Entry 6PUH (X-ray diffraction, 1.88 A resolution); this record covers chains B and G of the 4 polymer chains in the assembly.

== Chain B ==
Molecule: Human TCR alpha chain
From: Homo sapiens
Amino-acid sequence (204 residues; each row starts with the number of its first residue; numbering starts at 0):
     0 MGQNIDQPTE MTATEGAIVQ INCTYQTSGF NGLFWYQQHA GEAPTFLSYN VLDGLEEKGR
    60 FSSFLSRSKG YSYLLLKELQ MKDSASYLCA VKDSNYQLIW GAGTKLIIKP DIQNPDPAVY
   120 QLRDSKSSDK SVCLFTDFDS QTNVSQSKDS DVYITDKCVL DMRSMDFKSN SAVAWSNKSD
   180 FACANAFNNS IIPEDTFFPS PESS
Not modelled in the structure: 0-1, 201-203
Cystine bridges: Cys-22/Cys-88, Cys-132/Cys-182

== Chain G ==
Molecule: Human TCR beta chain
From: Homo sapiens
Amino-acid sequence (246 residues; numbered 0 to 245; the number before each row is that of its first residue; numbering starts at 0):
     0 MNAGVTQTPK FQVLKTGQSM TLQCAQDMNH NSMYWYRQDP GMGLRLIYYS ASEGTTDKGE
    60 VPNGYNVSRL NKREFSLRLE SAAPSQTSVY FCASSVWTGE GSGELFFGEG SRLTVLEDLK
   120 NVFPPEVAVF EPSEAEISHT QKATLVCLAT GFYPDHVELS WWVNGKEVHS GVCTDPQPLK
   180 EQPALNDSRY ALSSRLRVSA TFWQNPRNHF RCQVQFYGLS ENDEWTQDRA KPVTQIVSAE
   240 AWGRAD
Not modelled in the structure: 0, 245
Cystine bridges: Cys-23/Cys-91, Cys-146/Cys-211
Metal / ion sites: Na+: Tyr-47, Pro-61, Tyr-64

== Chain B / chain G interface ==
Cross-chain cystine bridges: Cys-157(B)/Cys-172(G)
Residue-residue contacts - 96 pairs, chain B then chain G:
  Asn-30(B) / Gly-100(G)
  Phe-33(B) / Gly-100(G)
  Phe-33(B) / Ser-101(G)
  Phe-33(B) / Gly-102(G)
  Tyr-35(B) / Glu-103(G)
  Tyr-35(B) / Leu-104(G)  hydrogen bond (side chain-backbone)
  Tyr-35(B) / Phe-106(G)  hydrophobic
  Gln-37(B) / Gln-37(G)  hydrogen bond
  Gln-37(B) / Phe-90(G)
  Glu-41(B) / Phe-90(G)
  Glu-41(B) / Glu-108(G)
  Ala-42(B) / Phe-90(G)  hydrophobic
  Ala-42(B) / Phe-106(G)  hydrophobic
  Ala-42(B) / Gly-107(G)
  Pro-43(B) / Phe-106(G)
  Phe-45(B) / Glu-103(G)
  Tyr-48(B) / Gly-100(G)
  Tyr-48(B) / Ser-101(G)
  Lys-91(B) / Glu-99(G)  hydrogen bond (side chain-backbone)
  Lys-91(B) / Gly-100(G)  hydrogen bond (side chain-backbone)
  Lys-91(B) / Gly-102(G)  hydrogen bond (side chain-backbone)
  Tyr-95(B) / Gly-98(G)
  Leu-97(B) / Tyr-35(G)
  Leu-97(B) / Leu-104(G)  hydrophobic
  Trp-99(B) / Tyr-35(G)  hydrogen bond
  Trp-99(B) / Gly-42(G)
  Trp-99(B) / Leu-43(G)
  Trp-99(B) / Leu-104(G)  hydrophobic
  Trp-99(B) / Phe-106(G)  hydrophobic
  Gly-100(B) / Gly-42(G)
  Ala-101(B) / Met-41(G)
  Ala-101(B) / Gly-42(G)
  Asp-115(B) / His-138(G)  salt bridge
  Tyr-119(B) / Ser-132(G)
  Tyr-119(B) / Ala-134(G)
  Tyr-119(B) / Glu-135(G)
  Tyr-119(B) / His-138(G)
  Tyr-119(B) / Thr-139(G)
  Gln-120(B) / Ser-132(G)
  Leu-121(B) / Phe-129(G)
  Leu-121(B) / Glu-130(G)
  Leu-121(B) / Pro-131(G)  hydrophobic
  Leu-121(B) / Thr-143(G)
  Leu-121(B) / Val-145(G)  hydrophobic
  Arg-122(B) / Phe-129(G)
  Arg-122(B) / Glu-130(G)  salt bridge
  Arg-122(B) / Pro-131(G)
  Arg-122(B) / Glu-133(G)  salt bridge
  Arg-122(B) / Arg-243(G)
  Ser-124(B) / Val-128(G)
  Ser-124(B) / Phe-129(G)
  Ser-127(B) / Ala-127(G)
  Ser-127(B) / Phe-129(G)
  Lys-129(B) / Phe-129(G)
  Lys-129(B) / Leu-147(G)
  Lys-129(B) / Thr-149(G)
  Val-131(B) / Phe-129(G)  hydrophobic
  Val-131(B) / Leu-147(G)  hydrophobic
  Leu-133(B) / Thr-143(G)
  Thr-135(B) / Arg-196(G)
  Asp-136(B) / Thr-139(G)
  Asp-136(B) / Arg-196(G)  salt bridge
  Tyr-152(B) / Leu-178(G)  hydrophobic
  Tyr-152(B) / Glu-180(G)
  Ile-153(B) / Leu-178(G)
  Thr-154(B) / Asp-174(G)
  Thr-154(B) / Leu-178(G)
  Thr-154(B) / Ser-192(G)  hydrogen bond
  Thr-154(B) / Arg-194(G)
  Asp-155(B) / Arg-194(G)  hydrogen bond (backbone-side chain)
  Cys-157(B) / Cys-172(G)  disulfide
  Cys-157(B) / Thr-173(G)
  Cys-157(B) / Arg-194(G)
  Val-158(B) / Cys-172(G)  hydrogen bond (backbone-side chain)
  Leu-159(B) / Gly-170(G)
  Leu-159(B) / Cys-172(G)  hydrophobic
  Leu-159(B) / Arg-194(G)
  Leu-159(B) / Arg-196(G)
  Asp-160(B) / Ser-169(G)
  Asp-160(B) / Gly-170(G)  hydrogen bond (backbone-backbone)
  Met-161(B) / Lys-141(G)
  Met-161(B) / Arg-196(G)
  Met-161(B) / Val-197(G)
  Met-161(B) / Ser-198(G)
  Arg-162(B) / Ser-169(G)  hydrogen bond (backbone-side chain)
  Met-164(B) / Ser-198(G)
  Phe-166(B) / Lys-141(G)
  Phe-166(B) / Arg-196(G)
  Ser-168(B) / Arg-196(G)  hydrogen bond
  Ser-170(B) / Arg-194(G)  hydrogen bond
  Ala-171(B) / Arg-194(G)
  Val-172(B) / Arg-194(G)
  Trp-174(B) / Leu-147(G)  hydrophobic
  Trp-174(B) / Ala-190(G)  hydrophobic
  Phe-196(B) / His-138(G)
  Pro-198(B) / Ala-134(G)  hydrophobic
Also at the interface, not in a pair above, chain B (48 interface residues in all): Leu-87, Asp-123
Also at the interface, not in a pair above, chain G (49 interface residues in all): Gly-40, Leu-144, Val-171

== In short ==
The interface between chain B and chain G involves 48 residues on one side and 49 on the other; the contacts
include 1 disulfide bond, 13 hydrogen bonds and 4 salt bridges. Polar pairs include Asp-115(B)/His-138(G),
Arg-122(B)/Glu-130(G) and Arg-122(B)/Glu-133(G).
Chain B is Human TCR alpha chain and chain G is Human TCR beta chain, both from Homo sapiens; the structure,
Structure of human MAIT A-F7 TCR in complex with human MR1-Ribityl-less, was determined by X-ray diffraction,
deposited together with 6PUC, 6PUD, 6PUE, 6PUF, 6PUG, 6PUI and 4 further entries.
